Entry 8ACM (X-ray diffraction, 2.14 A resolution); this record covers chain AAA.

# Chain AAA
Name: Mitogen-activated protein kinase 14
Source organism: Mus musculus
Notes: EC 2.7.11.24
UniProt: P47811 (MK14_MOUSE); numbering as in UniProt (aligned over 1-359)
Chain sequence (359 residues; numbered 1 to 359; the number before each row is that of its first residue):
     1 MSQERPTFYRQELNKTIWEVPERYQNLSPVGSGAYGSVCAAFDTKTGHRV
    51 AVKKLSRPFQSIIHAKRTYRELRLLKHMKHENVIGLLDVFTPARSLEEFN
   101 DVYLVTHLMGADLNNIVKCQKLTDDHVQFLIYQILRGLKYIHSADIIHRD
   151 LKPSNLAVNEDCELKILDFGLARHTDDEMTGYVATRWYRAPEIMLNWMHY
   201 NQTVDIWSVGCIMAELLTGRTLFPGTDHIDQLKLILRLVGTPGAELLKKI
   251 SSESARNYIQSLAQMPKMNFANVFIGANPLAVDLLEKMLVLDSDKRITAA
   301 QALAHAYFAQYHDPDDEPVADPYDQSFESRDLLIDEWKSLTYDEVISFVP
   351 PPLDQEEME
Unresolved in the structure: 1-3, 172-184, 354-359
Cystine bridges: Cys119-Cys162
Ion coordination: Mg2+ site 1 near Glu192 (its only coordinating residue here); Mg2+ site 2: Thr218, Arg220
Ligand contacts: SB2 (4-[5-(4-fluoro-phenyl)-2-(4-methanesulfinyl-phenyl)-3H-imidazol-4-yl]-pyridine): Tyr35, Val38, Ala51, Lys53, Leu75, Ile84, Leu86, Leu104, Val105, Thr106, His107, Leu108, Met109, Lys152, Ser154, Asn155, Leu167, Asp168

# Summary
Ligands of chain AAA: compound SB2. The Mg2+ site 2 is built by Thr218 and Arg220.
Chain AAA is Mitogen-activated protein kinase 14 (Mus musculus); the structure, Crystal structure of WT
p38alpha, was determined by X-ray diffraction, deposited together with 8ACO.
